Entry 7T8C (electron microscopy, 4.50 A resolution (low resolution: residue-level contacts below are approximate; hydrogen-bond / salt-bridge calls are withheld)); this record covers chains C and D of the 7 polymer chains in the assembly.

== Chain C (and D) ==
Protein: Twinkle mtDNA helicase
Source organism: Homo sapiens
Notes: EC 3.6.4.12; engineered mutation(s): W315L; chain D of this document is another copy of the same molecule, construct and numbering; everything in this record applies to it too
Reference sequence: Q96RR1 (PEO1_HUMAN); residues 1-684 here = UniProt positions 1-684
Sequence (695 residues; row label = number of the first residue in the row):
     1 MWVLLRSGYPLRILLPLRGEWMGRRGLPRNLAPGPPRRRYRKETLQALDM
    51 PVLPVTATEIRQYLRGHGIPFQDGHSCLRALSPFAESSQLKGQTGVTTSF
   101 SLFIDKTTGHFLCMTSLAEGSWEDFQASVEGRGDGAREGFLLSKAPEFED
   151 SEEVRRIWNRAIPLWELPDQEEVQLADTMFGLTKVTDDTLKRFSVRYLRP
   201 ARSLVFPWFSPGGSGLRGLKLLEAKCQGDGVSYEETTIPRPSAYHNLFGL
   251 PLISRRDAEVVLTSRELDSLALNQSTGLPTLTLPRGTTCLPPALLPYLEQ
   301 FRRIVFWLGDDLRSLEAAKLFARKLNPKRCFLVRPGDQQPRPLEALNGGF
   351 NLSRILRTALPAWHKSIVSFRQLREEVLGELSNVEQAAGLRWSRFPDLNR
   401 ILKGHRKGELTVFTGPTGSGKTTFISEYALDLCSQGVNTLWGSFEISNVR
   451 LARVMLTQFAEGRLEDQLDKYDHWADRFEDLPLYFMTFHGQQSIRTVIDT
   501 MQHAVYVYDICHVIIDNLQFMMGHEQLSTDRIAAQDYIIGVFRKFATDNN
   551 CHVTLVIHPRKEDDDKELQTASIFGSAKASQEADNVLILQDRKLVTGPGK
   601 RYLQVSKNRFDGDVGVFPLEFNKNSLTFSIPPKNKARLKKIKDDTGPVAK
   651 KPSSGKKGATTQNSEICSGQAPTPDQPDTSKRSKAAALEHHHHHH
Disordered / not traced: 1-53, 85-98, 132-146, 227-230, 524-528, 560-574, 593-598, 631-695
Differences from the reference sequence: variant Leu-315 (Trp in Q96RR1); expression tag (685-695)
Reported in the primary citation:
  - catalytic residues: Lys-421, Glu-445, Asp-516, Arg-609 (by similarity / conservation)

== Chain C / chain D interface ==
Pairs across the interface (21):
  Arg-240(C) with Ser-369(D)
  Glu-445(C) with Asp-584(D)
  Arg-453(C) with Glu-380(D)
  Leu-456(C) with Phe-370(D)
  Leu-468(C) with Leu-381(D)
  Tyr-471(C) with Phe-370(D); Val-377(D)
  Asp-472(C) with Arg-374(D)
  Ala-475(C) with Phe-370(D)
  Phe-478(C) with Phe-370(D)
  Glu-479(C) with Arg-371(D)
  Tyr-484(C) with Ile-367(D)
  Phe-485(C) with Ser-366(D); Ile-367(D); Val-368(D)
  Met-486(C) with Ser-366(D)
  Thr-487(C) with Lys-365(D); Ser-366(D)
  His-489(C) with Thr-547(D); Asp-548(D)
  Tyr-508(C) with Ile-367(D)
Interface residues without a listed pair, chain C (20 interface residues in all): Arg-450, Glu-465, Gly-490, Arg-531
Interface residues without a listed pair, chain D (21 interface residues in all): Arg-323, Arg-543, Asn-549, Asn-550, Lys-578, Arg-609, Phe-610

== Overview ==
20 residues of chain C face 21 of chain D across their interface. The paper reports catalytic residues
Lys-421(C), Glu-445(C) and Asp-516(C) among others.
Both chains are Twinkle mtDNA helicase (Homo sapiens). Entry 7T8C (Heptameric Human Twinkle Helicase Clinical
Variant W315L) was determined by electron microscopy together with 7T8B from the same study.
